PDB entry 2JKP | X-ray diffraction, 1.99 A resolution | chain A

[Chain A]
Name: Alpha-glucosidase (alpha-glucosidase susb)
From: Bacteroides thetaiotaomicron
Notes: EC 3.2.1.20
UniProtKB: P71094 (P71094_BACTN); residues 22-738 here = UniProt positions 22-738
Sequence (727 residues; row label = number of the first residue in the row):
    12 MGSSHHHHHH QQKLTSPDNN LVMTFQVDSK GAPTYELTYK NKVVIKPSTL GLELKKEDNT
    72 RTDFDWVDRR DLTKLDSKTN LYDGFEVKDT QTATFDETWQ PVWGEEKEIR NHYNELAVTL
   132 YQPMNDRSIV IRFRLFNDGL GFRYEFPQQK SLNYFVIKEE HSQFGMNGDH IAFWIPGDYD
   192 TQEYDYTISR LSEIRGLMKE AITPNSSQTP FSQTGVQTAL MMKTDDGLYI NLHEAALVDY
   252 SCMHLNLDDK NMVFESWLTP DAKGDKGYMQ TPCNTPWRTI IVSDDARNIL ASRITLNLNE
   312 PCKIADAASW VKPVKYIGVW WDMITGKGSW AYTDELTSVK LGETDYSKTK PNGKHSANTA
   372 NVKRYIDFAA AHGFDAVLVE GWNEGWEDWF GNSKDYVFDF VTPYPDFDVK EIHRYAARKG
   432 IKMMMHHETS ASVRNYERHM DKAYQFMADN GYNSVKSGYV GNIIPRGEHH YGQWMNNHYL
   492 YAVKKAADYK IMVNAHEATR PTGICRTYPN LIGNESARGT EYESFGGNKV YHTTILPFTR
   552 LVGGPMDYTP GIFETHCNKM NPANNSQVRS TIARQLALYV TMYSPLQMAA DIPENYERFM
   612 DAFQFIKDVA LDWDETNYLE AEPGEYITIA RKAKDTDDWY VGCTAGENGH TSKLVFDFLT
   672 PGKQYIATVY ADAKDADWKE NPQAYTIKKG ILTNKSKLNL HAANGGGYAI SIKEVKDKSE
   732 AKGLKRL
Disordered / not traced: 12-21, 69-86, 727-738
Bound ions: Ca2+: E194, E508, E526, E532 (together with castanospermine)
Small-molecule neighbours: castanospermine (CTS): W331, I335, W341, E391, W397, W400, H437, E439, K467, V471, H507, E508, E526, E532
What the authors report for this chain:
  - catalytic residues: E439, E532
  - Ca2+ coordination: E194, E508, E526, E532
  - mutagenesis - E194A (70-fold), E439A (250,000-fold), E526A (40-fold), E532A (80-fold): decreased catalytic activity
  - mutagenesis - E508A: abolished catalytic activity on DNP-Glc

[Summary]
Ligands of chain A: castanospermine. E194, E508, E526 and E532 coordinate Ca2+. The paper reports catalytic
residues E439 and E532; E194A, E439A and E526A, among others, reduce catalytic activity; 5 substitutions were
tested in all.
Chain A is Alpha-glucosidase (alpha-glucosidase susb) (Bacteroides thetaiotaomicron); the structure, Structure
of a family 97 alpha-glucosidase from Bacteroides thetaiotaomicron in complex with castanospermine, was
determined by X-ray diffraction (same publication as 2JKA and 2JKE).
